PDB entry 9CMO | electron microscopy, 4.17 A resolution (low resolution: residue-level contacts below are approximate; hydrogen-bond / salt-bridge calls are withheld) | chains L and Z of the 4 polymer chains in the assembly

[Chain L]
Name: Hexon protein
From: Human adenovirus 6
Reference sequence: A0A348FV85 (A0A348FV85_9ADEN); residues 1-959 here = UniProt positions 1-959
Sequence (959 residues; row label = number of the first residue in the row):
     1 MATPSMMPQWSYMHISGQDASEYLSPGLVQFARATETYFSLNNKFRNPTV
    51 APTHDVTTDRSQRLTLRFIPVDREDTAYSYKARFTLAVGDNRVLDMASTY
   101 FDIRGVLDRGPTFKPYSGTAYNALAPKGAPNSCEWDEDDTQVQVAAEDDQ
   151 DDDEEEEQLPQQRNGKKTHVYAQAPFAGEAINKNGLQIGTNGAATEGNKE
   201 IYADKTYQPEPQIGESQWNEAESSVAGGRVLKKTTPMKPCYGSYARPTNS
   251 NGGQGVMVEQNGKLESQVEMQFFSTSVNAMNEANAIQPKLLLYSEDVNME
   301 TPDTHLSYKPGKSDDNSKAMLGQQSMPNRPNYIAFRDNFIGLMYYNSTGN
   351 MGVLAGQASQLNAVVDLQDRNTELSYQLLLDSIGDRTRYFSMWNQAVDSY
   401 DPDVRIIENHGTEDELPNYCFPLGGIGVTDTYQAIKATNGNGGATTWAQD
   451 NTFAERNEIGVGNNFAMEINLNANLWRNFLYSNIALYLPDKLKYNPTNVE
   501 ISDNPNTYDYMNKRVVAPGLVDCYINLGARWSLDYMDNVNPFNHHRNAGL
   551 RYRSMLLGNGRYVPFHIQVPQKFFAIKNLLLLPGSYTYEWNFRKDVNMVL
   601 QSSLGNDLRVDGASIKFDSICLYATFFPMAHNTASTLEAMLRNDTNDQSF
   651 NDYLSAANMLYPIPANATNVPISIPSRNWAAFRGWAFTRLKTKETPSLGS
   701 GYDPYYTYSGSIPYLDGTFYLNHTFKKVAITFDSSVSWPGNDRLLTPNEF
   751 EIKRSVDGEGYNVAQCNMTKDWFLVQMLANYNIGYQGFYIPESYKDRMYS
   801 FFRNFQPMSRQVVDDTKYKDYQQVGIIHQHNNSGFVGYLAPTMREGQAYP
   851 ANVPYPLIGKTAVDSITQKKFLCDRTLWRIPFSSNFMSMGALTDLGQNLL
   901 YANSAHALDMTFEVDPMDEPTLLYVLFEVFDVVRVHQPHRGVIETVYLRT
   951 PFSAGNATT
Not modelled in the structure: 1-2, 140-164, 955-959
Construct notes: conflict Leu291 (Val in A0A348FV85), Ile827 (Leu in A0A348FV85), Val853 (Phe in A0A348FV85)
Metal / ion sites: Ca2+ near Thr431 (its only coordinating residue here)

[Chain Z]
Name: Prothrombin
From: Homo sapiens
Notes: EC 3.4.21.5
Reference sequence: P00734 (THRB_HUMAN); residues -42 to 579 here correspond to UniProt positions 1-622 (UniProt number = residue number + 43)
Sequence (622 residues; row label = number of the first residue in the row; numbers below 1 keep their minus sign (Met-42 is residue -42)):
   -42 MAHVRGLQLPGCLALAALCSLVHSQHVFLAPQQARSLLQRVRRANTFLEE
     8 VRKGNLERECVEETCSYEEAFEALESSTATDVFWAKYTACETARTPRDKL
    58 AACLEGNCAEGLGTNYRGHVNITRSGIECQLWRSRYPHKPEINSTTHPGA
   108 DLQENFCRNPDSSTTGPWCYTTDPTVRRQECSIPVCGQDQVTVAMTPRSE
   158 GSSVNLSPPLEQCVPDRGQQYQGRLAVTTHGLPCLAWASAQAKALSKHQD
   208 FNSAVQLVENFCRNPDGDEEGVWCYVAGKPGDFGYCDLNYCEEAVEEETG
   258 DGLDEDSDRAIEGRTATSEYQTFFNPRTFGSGEADCGLRPLFEKKSLEDK
   308 TERELLESYIDGRIVEGSDAEIGMSPWQVMLFRKSPQELLCGASLISDRW
   358 VLTAAHCLLYPPWDKNFTENDLLVRIGKHSRTRYERNIEKISMLEKIYIH
   408 PRYNWRENLDRDIALMKLKKPVAFSDYIHPVCLPDRETAASLLQAGYKGR
   458 VTGWGNLKETWTANVGKGQPSVLQVVNLPIVERPVCKDSTRIRITDNMFC
   508 AGYKPDEGKRGDACEGDSGGPFVMKSPFNNRWYQMGIVSWGEGCDRDGKY
   558 GFYTHVFRLKKWIQKVIDQFGE
Not modelled in the structure: -42 to 0
Modified / non-standard residues: Glu6, Glu7, Glu14, Glu16, Glu19, Glu20, Glu25, Glu26, Glu29, Glu32 (gamma-carboxy-glutamic acid; CGU)
UniProt features mapped onto this chain:
  - region: Ala508 to Val530 (High affinity receptor-binding region which is also known as the TP508 peptide)
  - active site (Charge relay system): His363, Asp419, Ser525
  - site (Cleavage): Arg155, Ser156, Arg271, Thr272, Arg320, Ile321
  - modified residue (4-carboxyglutamate): Glu6, Glu7, Glu14, Glu16, Glu19, Glu20, Glu25, Glu26, Glu29, Glu32
  - glycosylation (N-linked (GlcNAc...) asparagine): Asn78 (complex), Asn100 (complex), Asn373 (complex)
Cystine bridges: Cys17-Cys22, Cys47-Cys60, Cys65-Cys143, Cys86-Cys126, Cys114-Cys138, Cys170-Cys248, Cys191-Cys231, Cys219-Cys243, Cys293-Cys439, Cys348-Cys364, Cys493-Cys507, Cys521-Cys551
Metal / ion sites: Ca2+ site 1: Asn2, Glu6, Glu16, Glu20; Ca2+ site 2: Glu6, Glu7, Glu16, Glu26; Ca2+ site 3: Glu7, Glu29; Ca2+ site 4: Glu7, Glu16, Glu26; Ca2+ site 5 near Glu14 (its only coordinating residue here); Ca2+ site 6 near Glu20 (its only coordinating residue here)

[Chain L / chain Z interface]
Contacting residue pairs (4; chain L residue first):
  Glu222(L) with Arg9(Z)
  Thr431(L) with Glu29(Z)
  Arg456(L) with Phe28(Z); Glu32(Z)
Other interface residues (no listed pair), chain L (6 interface residues in all): Val277, Met280, Phe465
Other interface residues (no listed pair), chain Z (9 interface residues in all): Phe4, Leu5, Lys10, Asn12, Glu14

[In short]
The interface between chain L and chain Z involves 6 residues on one side and 9 on the other. The Ca2+ site 1
is built by Asn2(Z), Glu6(Z), Glu16(Z) and Glu20(Z). Curated annotation (UniProt) lists 3 active-site residues
on chain Z.
Chain L is Hexon protein (Human adenovirus 6) and chain Z is Prothrombin (Homo sapiens); the structure,
Cryo-EM model derived from localized reconstruction of Ad657-hexon-FII complex at 4.14A resolution, was
determined by electron microscopy together with 9CLI, 9CLN, 9CLS, 9CM2 and 9CM9 from the same study.
